PDB entry 6MHT | X-ray diffraction, 2.05 A resolution | chains D and A of the 3 polymer chains in the assembly

== Chain D ==
Molecule: 12-nt DNA strand
Sequence (12 nucleotides; row label = number of the first residue in the row):
   422 GTCAGXGCATGG
Modified / non-standard residues: 4SC (2'-deoxy-5-methyl-4'-thiocytidine 5'-(dihydrogen phosphate)) at position 427

== Chain A ==
Protein: Cytosine-specific methyltransferase hhai
Source organism: Haemophilus haemolyticus
Notes: EC 2.1.1.73
UniProt: P05102 (MTH1_HAEHA); numbering as in UniProt (aligned over 1-327)
Chain sequence (327 residues; row label = number of the first residue in the row):
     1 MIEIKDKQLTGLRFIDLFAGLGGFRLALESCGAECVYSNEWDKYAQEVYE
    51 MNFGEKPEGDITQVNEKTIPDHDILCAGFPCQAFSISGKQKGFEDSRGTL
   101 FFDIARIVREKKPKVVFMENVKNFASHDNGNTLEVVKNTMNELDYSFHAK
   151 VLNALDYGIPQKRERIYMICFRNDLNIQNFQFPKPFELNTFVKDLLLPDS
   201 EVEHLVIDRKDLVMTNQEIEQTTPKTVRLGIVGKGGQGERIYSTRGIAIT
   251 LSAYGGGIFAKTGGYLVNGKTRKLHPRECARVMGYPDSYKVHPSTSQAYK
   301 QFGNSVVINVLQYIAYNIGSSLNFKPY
Small-molecule neighbours: S-adenosylmethionine (SAM): Phe18, Ala19, Gly20, Leu21, Gly22, Gly23, Phe24, Asn39, Glu40, Trp41, Asp42, Asp60, Ile61, Thr62, Gly78, Pro80, Leu100, Tyr285, Asn304, Ser305, Val306
Curated features (UniProtKB/Swiss-Prot):
  - active site: Cys81
  - mutagenesis: Cys81 (C81G: Cells die, loss of methyltransferase activity, binds DNA about 3-fold more tightly ...), Gln237 (Q237X: Decrease in enzyme activity due to 98%-99% loss of DNA-binding activity. No change in substrate specificity)

== Interface between chain D and chain A ==
Residue-residue contacts (41):
  DC424(D) - Arg228(A)  sugar contact
  DA425(D) - Lys162(A)  phosphate contact
  DA425(D) - Thr226(A)  hydrogen bond to the phosphate
  DA425(D) - Arg228(A)  salt bridge to the phosphate
  DA425(D) - Arg240(A)  base contact
  DA425(D) - Tyr242(A)  hydrogen bond to the phosphate
  DG426(D) - Ser85(A)  phosphate contact
  DG426(D) - Ile86(A)  hydrogen bond to the base
  DG426(D) - Ser87(A)  base contact
  DG426(D) - Lys162(A)  phosphate contact
  DG426(D) - Gln237(A)  base contact
  DG426(D) - Arg240(A)  hydrogen bond to the base
  DG426(D) - Ile249(A)  phosphate contact
  DG426(D) - Thr250(A)  hydrogen bond to the phosphate
  4SC_427(D) - Gly78(A)  base contact
  4SC_427(D) - Phe79(A)  base contact
  4SC_427(D) - Cys81(A)  base contact
  4SC_427(D) - Ser85(A)  hydrogen bond to the phosphate
  4SC_427(D) - Glu119(A)  base contact
  4SC_427(D) - Val121(A)  phosphate contact
  4SC_427(D) - Arg163(A)  base contact
  4SC_427(D) - Arg165(A)  salt bridge to the phosphate
  4SC_427(D) - Ser252(A)  phosphate contact
  4SC_427(D) - Ala253(A)  hydrogen bond to the phosphate
  4SC_427(D) - Gly303(A)  sugar contact
  4SC_427(D) - Asn304(A)  sugar contact
  DG428(D) - Ser85(A)  sugar contact
  DG428(D) - Ser87(A)  sugar contact
  DG428(D) - Gly88(A)  sugar contact
  DG428(D) - Gln237(A)  base contact
  DG428(D) - Ser252(A)  phosphate contact
  DG428(D) - Ala253(A)  hydrogen bond to the phosphate
  DG428(D) - Tyr254(A)  hydrogen bond to the phosphate
  DG428(D) - Gly255(A)  base contact
  DG428(D) - Gly256(A)  hydrogen bond to the base
  DC429(D) - Lys89(A)  phosphate contact
  DC429(D) - Arg97(A)  salt bridge to the phosphate
  DC429(D) - Tyr254(A)  hydrogen bond to the base
  DC429(D) - Gly255(A)  base contact
  DC429(D) - Gly256(A)  base contact
  DA430(D) - Lys89(A)  salt bridge to the phosphate
Other interface residues (no listed pair), chain A (32 interface residues in all): Gln82, Asn120, Leu251, Ser305

== Overview ==
The interface between chain D and chain A involves 7 residues on one side and 32 on the other; the contacts
include 11 hydrogen bonds and 4 salt bridges. Polar pairs include DG426(D)-Ile86(A), DG426(D)-Arg240(A) and
DG428(D)-Gly256(A). Chain A binds S-adenosylmethionine.
Chain D is a 12-nt DNA strand and chain A is Cytosine-specific methyltransferase hhai (Haemophilus
haemolyticus); the structure, Ternary structure of hhai methyltransferase with adohcy and DNA containing
4'-thio-2'deoxycytidine at the target, was determined by X-ray diffraction.
